PDB entry 9R87 | electron microscopy, 3.60 A resolution | chains A and C of the 39 polymer chains in the assembly

[Chain A (and C)]
Protein: Major vault protein
From: Homo sapiens
Notes: chain C of this document is another copy of the same molecule, construct and numbering; everything in this record applies to it too
UniProtKB: Q14764 (MVP_HUMAN); numbering as in UniProt (aligned over 1-893)
Amino-acid sequence (893 residues; row label = number of the first residue in the row):
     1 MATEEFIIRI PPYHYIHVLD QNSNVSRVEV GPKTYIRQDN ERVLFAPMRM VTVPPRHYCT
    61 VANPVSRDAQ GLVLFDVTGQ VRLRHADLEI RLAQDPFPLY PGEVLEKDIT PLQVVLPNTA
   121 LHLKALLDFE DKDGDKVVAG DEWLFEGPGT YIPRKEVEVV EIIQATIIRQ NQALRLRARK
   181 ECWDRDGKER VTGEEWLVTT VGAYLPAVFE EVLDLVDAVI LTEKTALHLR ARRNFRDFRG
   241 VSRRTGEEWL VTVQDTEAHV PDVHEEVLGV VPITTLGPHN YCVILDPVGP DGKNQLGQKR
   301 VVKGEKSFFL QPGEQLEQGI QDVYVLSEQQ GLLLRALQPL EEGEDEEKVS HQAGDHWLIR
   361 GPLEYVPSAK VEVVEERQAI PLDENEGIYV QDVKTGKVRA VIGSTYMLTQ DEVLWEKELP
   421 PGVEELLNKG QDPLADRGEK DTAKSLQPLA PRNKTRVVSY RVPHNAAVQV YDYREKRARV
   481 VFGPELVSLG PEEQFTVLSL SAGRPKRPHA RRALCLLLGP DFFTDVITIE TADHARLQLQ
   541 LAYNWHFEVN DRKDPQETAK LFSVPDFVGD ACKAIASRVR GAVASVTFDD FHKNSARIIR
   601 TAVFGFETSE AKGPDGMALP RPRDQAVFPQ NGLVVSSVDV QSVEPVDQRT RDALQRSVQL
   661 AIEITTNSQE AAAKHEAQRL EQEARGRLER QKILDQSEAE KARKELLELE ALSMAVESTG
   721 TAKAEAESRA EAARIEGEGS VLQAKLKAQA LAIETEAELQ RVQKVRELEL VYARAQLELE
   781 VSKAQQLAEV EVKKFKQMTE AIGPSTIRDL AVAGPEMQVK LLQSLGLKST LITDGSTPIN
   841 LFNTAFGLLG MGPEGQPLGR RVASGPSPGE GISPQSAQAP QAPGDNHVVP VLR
Disordered / not traced: 1-768, 851, 854-893
UniProt features mapped onto this chain:
  - modified residue: A2 (N-acetylalanine), S445 (Phosphoserine)
  - cross-link (Glycyl lysine isopeptide (Lys-Gly)): K444 (interchain with G-Cter in SUMO2), K704 (interchain with G-Cter in SUMO2)
What the authors report for this chain:
  - self-association interface (contacts with another copy of this molecule): S829 to D834, G835 to P853

[Chain A / chain C interface]
Contacting residue pairs (13):
  G835(A) with I839(C); T844(C), hydrogen bond (backbone-side chain)
  P838(A) with N843(C); T844(C); G847(C); L848(C)
  I839(A) with G847(C); L848(C)
  N840(A) with G847(C); L848(C)
  L841(A) with L825(C), hydrophobic; L848(C), hydrogen bond (backbone-backbone)
  F842(A) with L849(C), hydrophobic
Interface residues without a listed pair, chain A (9 interface residues in all): L831, T833, S836
Interface residues without a listed pair, chain C (10 interface residues in all): L821, N840, G850

[In short]
The interface between chain A and chain C involves 9 residues on one side and 10 on the other; the contacts
include 2 hydrogen bonds. Polar pairs include G835(A)-T844(C) and L841(A)-L848(C). The paper reports a
self-association interface involving S829(A) and G835(A).
Chain A and chain C are both Major vault protein (Homo sapiens); the structure, Cap of the vault protein from
Human Brain, was determined by electron microscopy, deposited together with 9R86.
